6DBJ - chains A and E of the 10 polymer chains in the assembly; structure by electron microscopy, 3.00 A resolution.

== Chain A ==
Molecule: Recombination activating gene 1 - MBP chimera
From: Escherichia coli
Notes: EC 2.3.2.27
UniProt: chimeric construct of P0AEX9, O13033: residues -113 to 250 from P0AEX9 (MALE_ECOLI) positions 29-392 (UniProt number = residue number + 142); residues 271-1031 from O13033 positions 271-1031 (same numbers)
Chain sequence (1159 residues; each row starts with the number of its first residue; numbers below 1 keep their minus sign (Met-127 is residue -127)):
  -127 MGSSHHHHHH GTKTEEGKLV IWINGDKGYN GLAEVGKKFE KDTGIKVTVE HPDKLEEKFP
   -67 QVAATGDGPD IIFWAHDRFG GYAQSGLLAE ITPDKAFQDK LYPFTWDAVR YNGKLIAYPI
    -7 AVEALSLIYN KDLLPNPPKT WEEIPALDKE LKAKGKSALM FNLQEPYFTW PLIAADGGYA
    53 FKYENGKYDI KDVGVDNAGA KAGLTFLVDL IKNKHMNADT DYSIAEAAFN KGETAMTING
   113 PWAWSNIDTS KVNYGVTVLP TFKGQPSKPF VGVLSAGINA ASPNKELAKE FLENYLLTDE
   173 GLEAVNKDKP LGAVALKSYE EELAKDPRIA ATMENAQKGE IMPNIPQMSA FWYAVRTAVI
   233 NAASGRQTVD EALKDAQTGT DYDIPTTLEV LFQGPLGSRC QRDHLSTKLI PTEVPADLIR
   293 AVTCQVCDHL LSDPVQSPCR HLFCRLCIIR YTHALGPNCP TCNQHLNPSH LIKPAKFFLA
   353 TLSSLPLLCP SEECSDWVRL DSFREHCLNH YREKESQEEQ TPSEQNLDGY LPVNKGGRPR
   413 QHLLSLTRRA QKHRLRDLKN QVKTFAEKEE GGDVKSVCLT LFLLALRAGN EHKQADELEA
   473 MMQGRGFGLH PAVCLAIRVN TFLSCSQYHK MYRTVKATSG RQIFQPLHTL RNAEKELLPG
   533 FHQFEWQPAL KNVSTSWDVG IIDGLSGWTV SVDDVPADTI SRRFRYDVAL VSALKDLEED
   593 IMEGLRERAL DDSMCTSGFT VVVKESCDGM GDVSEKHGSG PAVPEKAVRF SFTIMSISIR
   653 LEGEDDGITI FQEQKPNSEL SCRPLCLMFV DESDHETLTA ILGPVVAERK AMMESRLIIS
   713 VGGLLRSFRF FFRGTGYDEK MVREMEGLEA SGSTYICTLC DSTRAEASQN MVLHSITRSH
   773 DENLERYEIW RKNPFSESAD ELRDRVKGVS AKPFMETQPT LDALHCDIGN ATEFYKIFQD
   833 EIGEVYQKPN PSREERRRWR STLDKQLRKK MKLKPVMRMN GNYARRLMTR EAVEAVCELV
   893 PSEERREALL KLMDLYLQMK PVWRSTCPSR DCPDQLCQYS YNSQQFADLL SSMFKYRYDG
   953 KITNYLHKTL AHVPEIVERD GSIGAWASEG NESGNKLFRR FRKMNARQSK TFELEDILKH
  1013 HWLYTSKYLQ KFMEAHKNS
Disordered / not traced: -127 to 478, 1031
Construct notes: initiating methionine (-127); expression tag (-126 to -114); linker (251-270)
Metal / ion sites: Ca2+ site 1: Asp620, Gly621, Glu984 (shared with 1 residue of chain G); Ca2+ site 2: Asp620, Glu684, Asp730 (shared with 1 residue of chain I); Zn2+: Cys749, Cys752, His959, His964
What the authors report for this chain:
  - Ca2+ coordination: Asp620, Glu684, Asp730, Glu984
  - catalytic residues: Asp620, Glu684, Asp730, Glu984
  - binding site for Forward stand of RSS signal end (chain E): Arg999, Gln1000

== Chain E ==
Molecule: Forward stand of RSS signal end
Sequence (15 nucleotides; numbered 1 to 15; the number before each row is that of its first residue):
     1 CACAGTGCTA CAGAC

== How chain A and chain E interact ==
Residue-residue contacts (22):
  Ser496(A) - DT6(E)  hydrogen bond to the phosphate
  Ser496(A) - DG7(E)  phosphate contact
  Cys497(A) - DG7(E)  hydrogen bond to the phosphate
  Ser498(A) - DG5(E)  phosphate contact
  Ser498(A) - DG7(E)  hydrogen bond to the phosphate
  Gln499(A) - DG5(E)  hydrogen bond to the phosphate
  Gln499(A) - DT6(E)  phosphate contact
  Lys502(A) - DG5(E)  salt bridge to the phosphate
  Arg523(A) - DC8(E)  salt bridge to the phosphate
  Arg523(A) - DT9(E)  base contact
  Met996(A) - DT6(E)  sugar contact
  Met996(A) - DG7(E)  phosphate contact
  Asn997(A) - DT6(E)  phosphate contact
  Asn997(A) - DG7(E)  phosphate contact
  Ala998(A) - DT6(E)  sugar contact
  Arg999(A) - DG7(E)  base contact
  Arg999(A) - DC8(E)  sugar contact
  Gln1000(A) - DG5(E)  base contact
  Gln1000(A) - DT6(E)  base contact
  Asp1008(A) - DG7(E)  sugar contact
  Asp1008(A) - DC8(E)  phosphate contact
  Lys1011(A) - DC8(E)  salt bridge to the phosphate

== Overview ==
Chain A and chain E form an interface of 13 and 5 residues respectively; the contacts include 4 hydrogen bonds
and 3 salt bridges. Polar pairs include Ser496(A)-DT6(E), Cys497(A)-DG7(E) and Ser498(A)-DG7(E). The paper
reports catalytic residues Asp620(A), Glu684(A) and Asp730(A) among others; a binding site for Forward stand
of RSS signal end (chain E) at Arg999(A) and Gln1000(A).
Chain A is Recombination activating gene 1 - MBP chimera (Escherichia coli) and chain E is Forward stand of
RSS signal end; the structure, Cryo-EM structure of RAG in complex with 12-RSS and 23-RSS nicked DNA
intermediates, was determined by electron microscopy, deposited together with 6DBI, 6DBL, 6DBO, 6DBQ, 6DBR,
6DBT and 4 further entries.
